4YV6 - chains A and B; structure by X-ray diffraction, 2.05 A resolution.

[Chain A (and B)]
Name: Transcriptional regulator
Source organism: Streptococcus dysgalactiae
Notes: chain B of this document is another copy of the same molecule, construct and numbering; everything in this record applies to it too
Sequence (284 residues; numbered 1 to 284; the number before each row is that of its first residue):
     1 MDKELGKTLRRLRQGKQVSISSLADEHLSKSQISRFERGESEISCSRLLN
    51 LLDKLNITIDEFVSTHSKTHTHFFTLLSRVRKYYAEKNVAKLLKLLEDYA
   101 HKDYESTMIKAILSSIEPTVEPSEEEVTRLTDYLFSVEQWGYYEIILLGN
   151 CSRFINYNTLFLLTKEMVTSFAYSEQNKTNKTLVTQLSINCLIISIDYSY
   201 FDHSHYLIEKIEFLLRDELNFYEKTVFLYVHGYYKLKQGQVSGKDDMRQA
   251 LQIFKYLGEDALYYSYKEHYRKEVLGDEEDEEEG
Not modelled in the structure: 1-5, 24-27, 66-70, 275-284 (chain B: 1-3, 275-284)
Reported in the primary citation:
  - self-association interface (contacts with another copy of this molecule); pairs are residue here / residue on that copy: Cys45-Cys45 (disulfide)
  - conformationally variable residues (domain motion): Val241 to Val274
  - mutagenesis - N150A, R153A, N190A, Y222A: abolished signaling in response to pheromone
  - mutagenesis - C45S, R81A, I146A, K178A, L183A, L187A, D217A, L219A, L262A: decreased signaling in response to SHP2
  - mutagenesis - Y84A: unchanged signaling in response to SHP2
  - mutagenesis - Y222A: unchanged binding to DNA
  - mutagenesis - N150A, R153A, N190A: decreased binding to DNA

[Interface between chain A and chain B]
Contacting residue pairs (93; chain A residue first):
  Leu12(A) with Gln139(B)
  Gly15(A) with Val137(B); Glu138(B), hydrogen bond (backbone-backbone); Gln139(B)
  Lys16(A) with Tyr133(B); Tyr143(B); Glu144(B), salt bridge
  Gln17(A) with Ser136(B), hydrogen bond (side chain-backbone)
  Glu42(A) with Ser44(B); Arg47(B), salt bridge
  Ile43(A) with Ser44(B); Cys45(B), hydrogen bond (backbone-backbone)
  Ser44(A) with Ile43(B)
  Cys45(A) with Leu5(B), hydrophobic; Cys45(B), disulfide; Leu48(B), hydrophobic
  Leu48(A) with Cys45(B), hydrophobic
  Asp53(A) with Thr71(B); His72(B), salt bridge
  Asn56(A) with Tyr143(B)
  Ile59(A) with Ile59(B), hydrophobic; Asp60(B)
  Asp60(A) with Asp60(B); Asn177(B), hydrogen bond (backbone-side chain)
  Glu61(A) with Gly141(B); Tyr142(B), hydrogen bond (side chain-backbone); Asn180(B), hydrogen bond
  Val63(A) with Ile59(B), hydrophobic; Asp60(B)
  Ser64(A) with Ser174(B), hydrogen bond; Asn177(B)
  Thr65(A) with Gln139(B); Ala172(B)
  Thr71(A) with Asp53(B)
  His72(A) with Asp53(B), hydrogen bond (backbone-side chain)
  Phe73(A) with Asn56(B)
  Phe74(A) with Thr58(B); Gln176(B)
  Arg81(A) with Glu175(B), salt bridge
  Tyr133(A) with Lys16(B)
  Ser136(A) with Gly15(B); Gln17(B), hydrogen bond (backbone-side chain)
  Val137(A) with Gly15(B)
  Glu138(A) with Arg11(B); Gly15(B), hydrogen bond (backbone-backbone)
  Gln139(A) with Arg11(B), hydrogen bond; Leu12(B); Thr65(B)
  Gly141(A) with Glu61(B)
  Tyr142(A) with Glu61(B), hydrogen bond (backbone-side chain); Gln176(B)
  Tyr143(A) with Asn56(B)
  Glu144(A) with Lys16(B), salt bridge
  Ser174(A) with Ser64(B)
  Glu175(A) with His70(B); Phe74(B)
  Gln176(A) with His70(B); Thr71(B); Phe74(B); Thr179(B)
  Asn177(A) with Asn177(B); Thr179(B)
  Thr179(A) with Gln176(B), hydrogen bond (side chain-backbone)
  Asn180(A) with Glu61(B), hydrogen bond
  Leu219(A) with Gln186(B); Tyr222(B), hydrophobic
  Phe221(A) with Phe221(B), hydrophobic; Tyr222(B); Thr225(B); Phe254(B), hydrophobic; Leu257(B), hydrophobic; Glu259(B); Leu262(B), hydrophobic
  Tyr222(A) with Leu219(B), hydrophobic; Phe221(B)
  Lys224(A) with Leu257(B); Glu259(B), salt bridge
  Thr225(A) with Phe221(B); Leu257(B)
  Leu228(A) with Tyr256(B)
  Gln249(A) with Tyr256(B)
  Ile253(A) with Leu257(B), hydrophobic
  Phe254(A) with Phe221(B), hydrophobic
  Tyr256(A) with Leu228(B); Gln249(B); Gln252(B)
  Leu257(A) with Phe221(B), hydrophobic; Lys224(B); Thr225(B); Ile253(B), hydrophobic
  Glu259(A) with Phe221(B); Lys224(B), salt bridge
  Leu262(A) with Phe221(B), hydrophobic
Interface residues without a listed pair, chain A (56 interface residues in all): Leu49, Thr58, Leu77, Glu105, Tyr173, Gln252
Interface residues without a listed pair, chain B (58 interface residues in all): Leu49, Val63, Phe73, Glu105
Disulfides between the chains: Cys45(A)-Cys45(B)

[Overview]
56 residues of chain A face 58 of chain B across their interface, with 1 disulfide bond, 14 hydrogen bonds and
7 salt bridges. Polar pairs include Lys16(A)-Glu144(B), Glu42(A)-Arg47(B) and Asp53(A)-His72(B). The paper
reports that C45S, R81A and I146A of chain A, among others, reduce signaling in response to SHP2;
conformational variability at Val241(A); 14 substitutions were tested in all.
Chain A and chain B are both Transcriptional regulator (Streptococcus dysgalactiae); the structure, X-ray
crystal structure of Streptococcus dysgalactiae SHP pheromone receptor Rgg2, was determined by X-ray
diffraction together with 4YV9 from the same study.
